PDB entry 5LMN | electron microscopy, 3.55 A resolution | chains A and N of the 24 polymer chains in the assembly

# Chain A
Molecule: 16S ribosomal RNA
Organism: Thermus thermophilus HB8
Sequence (1522 nucleotides; numbered 0 to 1544 plus 21 insertion-coded residues; 44 numbers in that range are skipped by the numbering (no residue carries them; nothing is unmodelled there); the number before each row is that of its first residue; a row labelled like 189A-189L holds insertion residues (189A, then the next letters in order); numbering starts at 0):
     0 UUUGUUGGAG AGUUUGAUCC UGGCUCAGGG UGAACGCUGG CGGCGUGCCU AAGACAUGCA
    60 AGUCGUGCGG GCCG
    76 CGGGGUUUU
    88 ACUCCG
    96 UGGUCAGCGG CGGACGGGUG AGUAACGCGU GGGU
  129A G
   130 ACCUACCCGG AAGAGGGGGA CAACCCGGGG AAACUCGGGC UAAUCCCCCA UGUGGACCCG
189A-189L CCCCUUGGGGUG
   190 UGUCCAAAGG GCUUU
   216 GCCCGCUUCC GGAUGGGCCC GCGUCCCAUC AGCUAGUUGG UGGGGUAAUG GCCCACCAAG
   276 GCGACGACGG GUAGCCGGUC UGAGAGGAUG GCCGGCCACA GGGGCACUGA GACACGGGCC
   336 CCACUCCUAC GGGAGGCAGC AGUUAGGAAU CUUCCGCAAU GGGCGCAAGC CUGACGGAGC
   396 GACGCCGCUU GGAGGAAGAA GCCCUUCGGG GUGUAAACUC CUGA
   441 ACCCGGGACG AAACCCCC
   460 GA
   470 CGAGGGGA
   479 CUGACGGUAC CGGGGUAA
   498 UAGCGCCGGC CAACUCCGUG CCAGCAGCCG CGGUAAUACG GAGGGCGCGA GCGUUACCCG
   558 GAUUCACUGG GCGUAAAGGG CGUGUAGGCG GCCUGGGGCG UCCCAUGUGA AAGACCACGG
   618 CUCAACCGUG GGGGAGCGUG GGAUACGCUC AGGCUAGACG GUGGGAGAGG GUGGUGGAAU
   678 UCCCGGAGUA GCGGUGAAAU GCGCAGAUAC CGGGAGGAAC GCCGAUGGCG AAGGCAGCCA
   738 CCUGGUCCAC CCGUGACGCU GAGGCGCGAA AGCGUGGGGA GCAAACCGGA UUAGAUACCC
   798 GGGUAGUCCA CGCCCUAAAC GAUGCGCGCU AGGUCUCUGG GUCU
   848 CCUGGGGGCC GAAGCUAACG CGUUAAGCGC GCCGCCUGGG GAGUACGGCC GCAAGGCUGA
   908 AACUCAAAGG AAUUGACGGG GGCCCGCACA AGCGGUGGAG CAUGUGGUUU AAUUCGAAGC
   968 AACGCGAAGA ACCUUACCAG GCCUUGACAU GCUA
 1001A G
  1002 GGAACCCGGG UGAAAGCCUG GGGUGCCCC
1030A-1030D GCGA
  1031 GGGGAGCCCU AGCACAGGUG CUGCAUGGCC GUCGUCAGCU CGUGCCGUGA GGUGUUGGGU
  1091 UAAGUCCCGC AACGAGCGCA ACCCCCGCCG UUAGUUGCCA GCGGUUCGGC CGGGCACUCU
  1151 AACGGGACUG CCCGCG
  1168 AAAGCGGGAG GAAGGAGGGG ACGACGUCUG GUCAGCAUGG CCCUUACGGC CUGGGCGACA
  1228 CACGUGCUAC AAUGCCCACU ACAAAGCGAU GCCACCCGGC AACGGGGAGC UAAUCGCAAA
  1288 AAGGUGGGCC CAGUUCGGAU UGGGGUCUGC AACCCGACCC CAUGAAGCCG GAAUCGCUAG
  1348 UAAUCGCGGA UCAGCC
 1363A A
  1364 UGCCGCGGUG AAUACGUUCC CGGGCCUUGU ACACACCGCC CGUCACGCCA UGGGAGCGGG
  1424 CUCUACCCGA AGUCGCCGG
1442A-1442B GA
  1443 GCCUA
  1452 C
  1456 GGGCAGGCGC CGAGGGUAGG GCCCGUGACU GGGGCGAAGU CGUAACAAGG UAGCUGUACC
  1516 GGAAGGUGCG GCUGGAUCAC CUCCUUUCU
Not modelled in the structure: 0-4, 1533, 1543-1544
Ion coordination: Mg2+ site 1: U13, G527; Mg2+ site 2 near G21 (its only coordinating residue here); Mg2+ site 3: C48, G115; Mg2+ site 4 near A53 (its only coordinating residue here); Mg2+ site 5: A59, U387; Mg2+ site 6 near G107 (its only coordinating residue here); Mg2+ site 7: A109, G331; Mg2+ site 8: A116, G117, G289; Mg2+ site 9: C121, G124, U125; Mg2+ site 10 near A195 (its only coordinating residue here); Mg2+ site 11: U252, G266, C267; Mg2+ site 12 near A270 (its only coordinating residue here); 55 more Mg2+ sites not listed
What the authors report for this chain:
  - binding site for mRNA: A790, G926

# Chain N
Protein: 30S ribosomal protein S14 type Z
Organism: Thermus thermophilus (strain HB8 / ATCC 27634 / DSM 579)
UniProtKB: Q5SHQ1 (RS14Z_THET8); residue numbers follow UniProt; this construct covers 1-61
Sequence (61 residues; numbered 1 to 61; the number before each row is that of its first residue):
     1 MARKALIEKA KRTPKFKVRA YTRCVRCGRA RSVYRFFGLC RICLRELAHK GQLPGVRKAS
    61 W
Not modelled in the structure: 1
Ion coordination: Zn2+: Cys24, Cys27, Cys40, Cys43

# Chain A / chain N interface
Contacting residue pairs - 77 pairs, chain A then chain N:
  G973(A) with Arg29(N), hydrogen bond to the sugar; Arg41(N), hydrogen bond to the phosphate
  A974(A) with Arg29(N), salt bridge to the phosphate; Arg31(N), hydrogen bond to the base; Ser32(N), phosphate contact; Arg41(N), salt bridge to the phosphate
  A975(A) with Arg31(N), phosphate contact; Ser32(N), hydrogen bond to the sugar
  G976(A) with Arg31(N), phosphate contact
  A977(A) with Arg31(N), salt bridge to the phosphate
  C979(A) with Val18(N), base contact; Arg19(N), hydrogen bond to the base
  C980(A) with Val18(N), base contact; Arg19(N), base contact; Tyr21(N), sugar contact
  U981(A) with Leu6(N), phosphate contact; Glu8(N), phosphate contact; Tyr21(N), sugar contact; Arg23(N), sugar contact; Ala30(N), phosphate contact
  U982(A) with Arg3(N), sugar contact; Leu6(N), phosphate contact; Arg23(N), salt bridge to the phosphate; Ala30(N), phosphate contact
  A983(A) with Arg3(N), salt bridge to the phosphate; Leu6(N), phosphate contact
  A994(A) with Ala5(N), base contact; Lys11(N), sugar contact
  A1015(A) with Lys15(N), phosphate contact
  G1047(A) with Lys4(N), phosphate contact
  G1048(A) with Arg3(N), phosphate contact; Lys4(N), salt bridge to the phosphate
  U1049(A) with Ala2(N), base contact; Arg3(N), hydrogen bond to the sugar
  C1059(A) with Arg45(N), hydrogen bond to the phosphate
  C1060(A) with Arg45(N), salt bridge to the phosphate
  C1114(A) with Ser60(N), hydrogen bond to the sugar
  C1115(A) with Ser60(N), sugar contact; Trp61(N), base contact
  G1186(A) with Trp61(N), hydrogen bond to the base
  G1187(A) with Ser60(N), base contact; Trp61(N), hydrogen bond to the sugar
  A1188(A) with Lys58(N), phosphate contact; Ser60(N), sugar contact
  C1189(A) with Lys58(N), salt bridge to the phosphate
  G1202(A) with Ala2(N), phosphate contact; Arg26(N), base contact; Cys27(N), hydrogen bond to the sugar; Arg29(N), hydrogen bond to the sugar; Ile42(N), base contact; Cys43(N), hydrogen bond to the base; Glu46(N), hydrogen bond to the base
  C1203(A) with Ala2(N), phosphate contact; Cys27(N), sugar contact
  G1216(A) with Arg3(N), salt bridge to the phosphate; Ala5(N), sugar contact
  C1217(A) with Ala5(N), phosphate contact; Glu8(N), phosphate contact
  C1218(A) with Glu8(N), phosphate contact
  U1219(A) with Lys15(N), salt bridge to the phosphate; Arg19(N), salt bridge to the phosphate
  G1316(A) with Lys17(N), salt bridge to the phosphate; Val18(N), sugar contact
  C1317(A) with Phe16(N), stacking on the base; Lys17(N), hydrogen bond to the phosphate; Arg19(N), base contact
  A1318(A) with Val18(N), base contact
  A1357(A) with Tyr34(N), sugar contact
  U1358(A) with Val33(N), sugar contact; Tyr34(N), phosphate contact; Arg35(N), hydrogen bond to the phosphate
  C1359(A) with Thr22(N), hydrogen bond to the phosphate; Arg35(N), salt bridge to the phosphate
  A1360(A) with Val18(N), base contact; Arg35(N), salt bridge to the phosphate
  G1368(A) with Trp61(N), phosphate contact
  C1369(A) with Trp61(N), hydrogen bond to the phosphate
Also at the interface, not in a pair above, chain N (35 interface residues in all): Ala20, Phe36, Arg57

# Overview
38 residues of chain A and 35 residues of chain N are in contact; the contacts include 18 hydrogen bonds, 14
salt bridges and 1 aromatic stacking contact. Among the polar pairs are A974(A)-Arg31(N), C979(A)-Arg19(N) and
G1186(A)-Trp61(N). The paper reports a binding site for mRNA at A790(A) and G926(A).
Here chain A is 16S ribosomal RNA (Thermus thermophilus HB8) and chain N is 30S ribosomal protein S14 type Z
(Thermus thermophilus (strain HB8 / ATCC 27634 / DSM 579)). Entry 5LMN (Structure of bacterial
30S-IF1-IF3-mRNA translation pre-initiation complex (state-1A)) was determined by electron microscopy,
deposited together with 5LMO, 5LMP, 5LMQ, 5LMR, 5LMS, 5LMT, 5LMU and 5LMV.
